Entry 4HMR (X-ray diffraction, 1.60 A resolution); this record covers chain A.

Chain A:
Protein: Major prion protein
From: Oryctolagus cuniculus
Reference sequence: Q95211 (PRIO_RABIT); residues 120-230 here correspond to UniProt positions 119-229 (UniProt number = residue number - 1)
Amino-acid sequence (132 residues; row label = number of the first residue in the row):
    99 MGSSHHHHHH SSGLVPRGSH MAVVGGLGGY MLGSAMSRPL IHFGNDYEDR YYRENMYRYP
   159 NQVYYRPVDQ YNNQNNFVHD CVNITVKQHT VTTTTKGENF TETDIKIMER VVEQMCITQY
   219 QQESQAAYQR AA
Disordered / not traced: 99-125, 224-230
Sequence notes: expression tag (99-119); engineered mutation Asn170 (Ser169 in Q95211), Asn174 (Ser173 in Q95211)
Disulfides: Cys179-Cys214
Metal / ion sites: Na+: Gly142, Asp144
From the paper describing this entry:
  - conformationally variable residues (order/disorder transition): Asn170, Asn174

Summary:
Gly142 and Asp144 form the Na+ site. The paper reports conformational variability at Asn170 and Asn174.
Chain A is Major prion protein (Oryctolagus cuniculus); the structure, Crystal structure of mutant rabbit PRP
121-230 (S170N/S174N), was determined by X-ray diffraction together with 4HLS and 4HMM from the same study.
